Entry 8HQ9 (X-ray diffraction, 2.70 A resolution); this record covers chains A and D of the 3 polymer chains in the assembly.

Chain A (and D):
Molecule: Intermembrane phospholipid transport system binding protein MlaD
From: Escherichia coli K-12
Notes: chain D of this document is another copy of the same molecule, construct and numbering; everything in this record applies to it too
UniProt: P64604 (MLAD_ECOLI); residue numbers follow UniProt; this construct covers 29-183
Amino-acid sequence (162 residues; each row starts with the number of its first residue):
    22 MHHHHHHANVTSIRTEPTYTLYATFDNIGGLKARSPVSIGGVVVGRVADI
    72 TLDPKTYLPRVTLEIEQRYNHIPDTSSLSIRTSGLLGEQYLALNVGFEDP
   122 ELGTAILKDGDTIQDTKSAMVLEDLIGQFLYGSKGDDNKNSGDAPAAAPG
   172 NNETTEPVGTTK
Unresolved in the structure: 22-36, 141-183 (chain D: 22-36, 142-183)
Construct notes: initiating methionine (22); expression tag (23-28)

How chain A and chain D interact:
Residue-residue contacts - 20 pairs, chain A then chain D:
  Ile60(A) - Leu73(D)
  Ile60(A) - Tyr78(D)
  Gly61(A) - Asp47(D)
  Gly61(A) - Asn48(D)
  Gly61(A) - Ile49(D)  hydrogen bond (backbone-backbone)
  Gly61(A) - Pro80(D)
  Gly62(A) - Asn48(D)
  Gly62(A) - Ile49(D)
  Gly62(A) - Gly50(D)
  Val65(A) - Leu73(D)  hydrophobic
  Tyr90(A) - Leu73(D)  hydrophobic
  Tyr90(A) - Tyr78(D)
  Asn91(A) - Tyr78(D)  hydrogen bond (backbone-side chain)
  His92(A) - Pro75(D)  hydrogen bond (side chain-backbone)
  His92(A) - Lys76(D)
  His92(A) - Tyr78(D)  hydrogen bond (backbone-side chain)
  Ile93(A) - Tyr78(D)
  Leu106(A) - Leu106(D)  hydrophobic
  Leu107(A) - Leu107(D)  hydrophobic
  Val116(A) - Tyr78(D)  hydrophobic
Other interface residues (no listed pair), chain A (13 interface residues in all): Val63, Arg89
Other interface residues (no listed pair), chain D (12 interface residues in all): Ile71

In short:
The interface between chain A and chain D involves 13 residues on one side and 12 on the other; the contacts
include 4 hydrogen bonds. Polar contacts include Asn91(A)-Tyr78(D), His92(A)-Pro75(D) and His92(A)-Tyr78(D).
Chain A and chain D are both Intermembrane phospholipid transport system binding protein MlaD (Escherichia
coli K-12); the structure, Crystal structure of the MlaD domain of the MlaD protein from Escherichia coli
(Form II), was determined by X-ray diffraction, deposited together with 8HPZ and 8HQA.
